Entry 8TVS (electron microscopy, 4.40 A resolution (low resolution: residue-level contacts below are approximate; hydrogen-bond / salt-bridge calls are withheld)); this record covers chains A and N of the 16 polymer chains in the assembly.

== Chain A ==
Name: DNA-directed RNA polymerase subunit
From: Saccharomyces cerevisiae
Notes: EC 2.7.7.6
UniProtKB: A0A6A5Q1P2 (A0A6A5Q1P2_YEASX); numbering as in UniProt (aligned over 1-1733)
Chain sequence (1733 residues; numbered 1 to 1733; the number before each row is that of its first residue):
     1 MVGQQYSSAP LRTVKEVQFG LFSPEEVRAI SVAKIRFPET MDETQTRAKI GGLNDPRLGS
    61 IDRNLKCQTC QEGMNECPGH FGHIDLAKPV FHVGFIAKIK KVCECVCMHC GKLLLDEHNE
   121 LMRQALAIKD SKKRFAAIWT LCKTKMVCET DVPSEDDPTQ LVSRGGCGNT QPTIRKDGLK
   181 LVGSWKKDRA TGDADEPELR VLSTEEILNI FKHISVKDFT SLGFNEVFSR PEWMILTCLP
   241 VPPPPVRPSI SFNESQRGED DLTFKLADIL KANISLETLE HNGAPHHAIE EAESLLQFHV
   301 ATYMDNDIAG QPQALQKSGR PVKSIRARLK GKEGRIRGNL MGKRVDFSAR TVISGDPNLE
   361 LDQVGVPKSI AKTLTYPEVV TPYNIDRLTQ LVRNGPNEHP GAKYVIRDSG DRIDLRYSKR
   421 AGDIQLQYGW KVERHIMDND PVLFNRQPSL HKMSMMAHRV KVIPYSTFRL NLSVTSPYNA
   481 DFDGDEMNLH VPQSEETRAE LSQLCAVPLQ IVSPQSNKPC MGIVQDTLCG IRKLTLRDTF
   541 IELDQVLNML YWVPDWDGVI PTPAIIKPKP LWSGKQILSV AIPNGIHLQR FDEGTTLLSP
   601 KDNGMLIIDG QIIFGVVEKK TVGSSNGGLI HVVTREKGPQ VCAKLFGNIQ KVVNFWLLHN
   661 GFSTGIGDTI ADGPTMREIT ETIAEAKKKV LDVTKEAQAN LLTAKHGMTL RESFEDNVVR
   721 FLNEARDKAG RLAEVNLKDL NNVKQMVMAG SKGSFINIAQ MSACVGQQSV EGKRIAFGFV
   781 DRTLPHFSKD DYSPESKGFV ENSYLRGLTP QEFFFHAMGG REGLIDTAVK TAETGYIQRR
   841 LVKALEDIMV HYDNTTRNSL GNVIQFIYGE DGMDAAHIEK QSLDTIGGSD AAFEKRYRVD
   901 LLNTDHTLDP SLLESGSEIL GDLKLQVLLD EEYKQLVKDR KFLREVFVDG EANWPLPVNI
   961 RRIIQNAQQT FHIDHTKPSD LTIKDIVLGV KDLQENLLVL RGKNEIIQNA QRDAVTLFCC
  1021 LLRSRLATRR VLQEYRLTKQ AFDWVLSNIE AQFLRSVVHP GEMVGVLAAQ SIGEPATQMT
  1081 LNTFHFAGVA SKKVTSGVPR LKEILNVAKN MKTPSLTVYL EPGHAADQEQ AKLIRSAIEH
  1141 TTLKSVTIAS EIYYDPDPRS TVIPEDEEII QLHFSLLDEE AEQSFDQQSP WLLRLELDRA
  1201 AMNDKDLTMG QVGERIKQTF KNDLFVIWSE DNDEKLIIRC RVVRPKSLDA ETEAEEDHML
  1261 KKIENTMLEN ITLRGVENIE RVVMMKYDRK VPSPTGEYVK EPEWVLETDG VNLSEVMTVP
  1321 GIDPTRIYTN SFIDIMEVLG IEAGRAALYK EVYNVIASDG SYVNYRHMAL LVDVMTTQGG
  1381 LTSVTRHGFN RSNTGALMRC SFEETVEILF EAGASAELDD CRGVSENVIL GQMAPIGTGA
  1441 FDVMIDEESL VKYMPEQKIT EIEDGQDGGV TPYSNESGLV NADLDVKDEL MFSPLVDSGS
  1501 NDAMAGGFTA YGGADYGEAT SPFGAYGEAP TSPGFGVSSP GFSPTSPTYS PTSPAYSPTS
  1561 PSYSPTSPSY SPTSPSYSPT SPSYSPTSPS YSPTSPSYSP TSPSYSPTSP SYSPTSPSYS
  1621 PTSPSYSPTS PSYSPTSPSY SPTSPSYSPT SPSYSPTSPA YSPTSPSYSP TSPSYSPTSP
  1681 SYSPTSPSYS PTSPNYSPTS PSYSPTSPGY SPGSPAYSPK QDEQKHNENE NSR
Not modelled in the structure: 1-7, 42-44, 188-198, 1079-1096, 1158-1256, 1455-1733
Bound ions: Zn2+ site 1: Cys67, Cys70, Cys77, His80; Zn2+ site 2: Cys107, Met108, Cys110, Cys167; Mg2+: Asp483, Asp485 (shared with 1 residue of chain R)

== Chain N ==
Molecule: NTS (47-nt DNA)
Sequence (47 nucleotides; each row starts with the number of its first residue):
     1 CTAGTTGATC TCATATTTCA TTCCTACTCA GGAGAAGGAG CAGAGCG
Not modelled in the structure: 1

== Chain A / chain N interface ==
Residue-residue contacts (4):
  Trp139(A) - DG38(N)
  Arg175(A) - DA39(N)
  His1387(A) - DA35(N)
  His1387(A) - DA36(N)
Other interface residues (no listed pair), chain A (6 interface residues in all): Asn1106, Ala1108, Lys1109

== Summary ==
6 residues of chain A and 4 residues of chain N are in contact. Cys67(A), Cys70(A), Cys77(A) and His80(A) form
the Zn2+ site 1. Cys107(A), Met108(A), Cys110(A) and Cys167(A) coordinate Zn2+ site 2.
Here chain A is DNA-directed RNA polymerase subunit (Saccharomyces cerevisiae) and chain N is NTS (47-nt DNA).
Entry 8TVS (Cryo-EM structure of backtracked Pol II in complex with Rad26) was determined by electron
microscopy (same publication as 8TUG, 8TVP, 8TVQ, 8TVV, 8TVW, 8TVX and 8TVY).
